Entry 4YQH (X-ray diffraction, 2.31 A resolution); this record covers chains A and B.

# Chain A (and B)
Protein: cAMP and cAMP-inhibited cGMP 3', 5'-cyclic phosphodiesterase 10A
Organism: Homo sapiens
Notes: EC 3.1.4.17, 3.1.4.35; chain B of this document is another copy of the same molecule, construct and numbering; everything in this record applies to it too
Reference sequence: Q9Y233 (PDE10_HUMAN), isoform Q9Y233-2; residues 449-769 here = UniProt positions 449-769
Amino-acid sequence (321 residues; numbered 449 to 769; the number before each row is that of its first residue):
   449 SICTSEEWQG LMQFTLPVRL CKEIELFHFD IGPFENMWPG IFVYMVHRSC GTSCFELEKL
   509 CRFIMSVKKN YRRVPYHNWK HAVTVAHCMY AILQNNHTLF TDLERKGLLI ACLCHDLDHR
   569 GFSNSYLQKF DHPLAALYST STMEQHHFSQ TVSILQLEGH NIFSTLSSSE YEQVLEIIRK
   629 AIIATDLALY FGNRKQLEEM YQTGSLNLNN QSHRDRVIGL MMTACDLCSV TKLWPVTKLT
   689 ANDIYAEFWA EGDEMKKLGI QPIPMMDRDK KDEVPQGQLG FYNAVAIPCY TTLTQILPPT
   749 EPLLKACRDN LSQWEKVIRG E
Bound ions: Zn2+: His529, His563, Asp564, Asp674; Mg2+ near Asp564 (its only coordinating residue here)
Small-molecule neighbours: 4F7 (2-[2-(4-phenyl-1H-imidazol-2-yl)ethyl]quinoxaline): Tyr524, Leu675, Ser677, Val678, Ile692, Tyr693, Phe696, Pro712, Met713, Lys718, Glu721, Val722, Gly725, Gln726, Phe729

# How chain A and chain B interact
Pairs across the interface (23):
  Arg467(A) - Arg756(B)
  Arg467(A) - Asp757(B)  salt bridge
  Arg467(A) - Ser760(B)  hydrogen bond
  Glu471(A) - Glu763(B)
  Leu474(A) - Arg767(B)
  His476(A) - Glu763(B)  salt bridge
  His476(A) - Arg767(B)  hydrogen bond
  Asp478(A) - Asn731(B)
  Pro481(A) - Asn731(B)
  Pro481(A) - Ile735(B)  hydrophobic
  Pro481(A) - Arg756(B)  hydrogen bond (backbone-side chain)
  Pro481(A) - Leu759(B)  hydrophobic
  Phe482(A) - Arg756(B)
  Asn484(A) - Arg756(B)  hydrogen bond
  Met485(A) - Arg756(B)
  Leu681(A) - Leu727(B)  hydrophobic
  Leu681(A) - Glu763(B)
  Leu681(A) - Ile766(B)  hydrophobic
  Leu681(A) - Arg767(B)
  Pro683(A) - Gln724(B)
  Pro683(A) - Gly728(B)
  Leu687(A) - Asn731(B)
  Leu687(A) - Ala732(B)  hydrophobic
Interface residues without a listed pair, chain A (14 interface residues in all): Glu483, Val684

# In short
The interface between chain A and chain B involves 14 residues on one side and 13 on the other; the contacts
include 4 hydrogen bonds and 2 salt bridges. Polar pairs include Arg467(A)-Asp757(B), His476(A)-Glu763(B) and
Arg467(A)-Ser760(B). Bound to chain A: compound 4F7.
Chain A and chain B are both cAMP and cAMP-inhibited cGMP 3', 5'-cyclic phosphodiesterase 10A (Homo sapiens);
the structure, 2-[2-(4-Phenyl-1H-imidazol-2-yl)ethyl]quinoxaline (Sunovion Compound 14) co-crystallized with
PDE10A, was determined by X-ray diffraction, deposited together with 4YS7.
